PDB entry 9FZ9 | X-ray diffraction, 2.44 A resolution | chain A

# Chain A
Protein: Glycoside hydrolase family 2 catalytic domain-containing protein
Organism: Labilibaculum antarcticum
UniProt: A0A1Y1CQ89 (A0A1Y1CQ89_9BACT); residues 2-529 here correspond to UniProt positions 22-549 (UniProt number = residue number + 20)
Amino-acid sequence (537 residues; row label = number of the first residue in the row):
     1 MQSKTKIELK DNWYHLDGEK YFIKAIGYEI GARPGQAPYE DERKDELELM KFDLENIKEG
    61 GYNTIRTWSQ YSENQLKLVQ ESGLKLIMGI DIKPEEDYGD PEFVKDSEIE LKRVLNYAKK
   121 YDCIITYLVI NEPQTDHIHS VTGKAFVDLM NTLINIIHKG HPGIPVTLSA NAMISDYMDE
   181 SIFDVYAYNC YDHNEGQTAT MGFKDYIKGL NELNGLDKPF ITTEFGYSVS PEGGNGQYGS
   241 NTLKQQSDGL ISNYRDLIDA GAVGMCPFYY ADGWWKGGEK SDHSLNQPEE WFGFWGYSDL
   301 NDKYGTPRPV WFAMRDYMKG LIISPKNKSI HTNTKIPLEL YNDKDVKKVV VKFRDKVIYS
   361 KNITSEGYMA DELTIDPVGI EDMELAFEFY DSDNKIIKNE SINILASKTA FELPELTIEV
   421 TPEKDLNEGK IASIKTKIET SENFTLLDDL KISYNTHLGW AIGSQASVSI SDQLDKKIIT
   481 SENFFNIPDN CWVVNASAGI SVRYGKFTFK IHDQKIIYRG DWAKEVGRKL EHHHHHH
Disordered / not traced: 1-2, 530-537
Differences from the reference sequence: initiating methionine (1); expression tag (530-537)
Modified / non-standard residues: Mse1 (selenomethionine); Mse50, Mse88, Mse150, Mse173, Mse178, Mse201, Mse265, Mse314, Mse318, Mse369, Mse383 (selenomethionine; parent Met)
Small-molecule neighbours: malonic acid (MLA): His193, Glu195, Asn235, Tyr238, Trp460
From the paper describing this entry:
  - catalytic residues: Glu132, Glu224
  - mutagenesis - E132A, E224A: abolished catalytic activity on all tested substrates
  - specificity-determining residues: Tyr39, Asp91 (proposed by the authors, not directly observed)

# In short
Chain A binds malonic acid. From the paper: catalytic residues Glu132 and Glu224; E132A and E224A abolish
catalytic activity on all tested substrates.
Chain A is Glycoside hydrolase family 2 catalytic domain-containing protein (Labilibaculum antarcticum); the
structure, Glycoside Hydrolase Family 157 from Labilibaculum antarcticum, wild type SeMet derivative
(LaGH157), was determined by X-ray diffraction, deposited together with 9G4N and 9G5G.
